PDB entry 7NFE | electron microscopy, 4.29 A resolution (low resolution: residue-level contacts below are approximate; hydrogen-bond / salt-bridge calls are withheld) | chains B and D of the 10 polymer chains in the assembly

# Chain B
Protein: X-ray repair cross-complementing protein 6
From: Homo sapiens
Notes: EC 3.6.4.-, 4.2.99.-
Reference sequence: P12956 (XRCC6_HUMAN); numbering as in UniProt (aligned over 1-609)
Sequence (609 residues; row label = number of the first residue in the row):
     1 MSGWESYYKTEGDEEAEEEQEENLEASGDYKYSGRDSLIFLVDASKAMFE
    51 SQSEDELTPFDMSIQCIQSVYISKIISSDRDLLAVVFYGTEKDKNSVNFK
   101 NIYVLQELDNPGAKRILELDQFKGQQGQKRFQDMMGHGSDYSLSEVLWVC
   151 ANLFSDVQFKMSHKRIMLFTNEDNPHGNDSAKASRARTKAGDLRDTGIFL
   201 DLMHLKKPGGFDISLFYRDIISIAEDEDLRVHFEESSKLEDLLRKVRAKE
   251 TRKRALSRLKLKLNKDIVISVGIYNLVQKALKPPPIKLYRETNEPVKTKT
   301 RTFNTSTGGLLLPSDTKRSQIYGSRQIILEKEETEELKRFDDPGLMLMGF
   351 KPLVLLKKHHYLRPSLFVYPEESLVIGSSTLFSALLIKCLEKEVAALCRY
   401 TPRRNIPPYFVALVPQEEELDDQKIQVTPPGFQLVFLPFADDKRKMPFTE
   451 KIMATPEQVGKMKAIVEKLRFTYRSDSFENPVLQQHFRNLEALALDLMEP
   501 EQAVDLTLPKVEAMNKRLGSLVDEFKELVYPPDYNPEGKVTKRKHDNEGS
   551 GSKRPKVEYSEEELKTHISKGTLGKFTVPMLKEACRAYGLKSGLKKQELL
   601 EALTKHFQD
Unresolved in the structure: 1-31, 51-56, 176-180, 208-209, 223-237, 535-609
Curated features (UniProtKB/Swiss-Prot):
  - region: Val-578 to Glu-583 (Interaction with BAX)
  - active site: Lys-31 (Schiff-base intermediate with DNA)
  - modified residue: Ser-2 (N-acetylserine), Ser-6 (Phosphoserine), Ser-27 (Phosphoserine), Lys-31 (N6-acetyllysine), Ser-51 (Phosphoserine), Ser-306 (Phosphoserine), Lys-317 (N6-acetyllysine), Lys-331 (N6-acetyllysine), Lys-338 (N6-acetyllysine), Thr-455 (Phosphothreonine), Lys-461 (N6-acetyllysine), Ser-477 (Phosphoserine), Ser-520 (Phosphoserine), Lys-539 (N6-acetyllysine), Lys-542 (N6-acetyllysine), Lys-544 (N6-acetyllysine), Ser-550 (Phosphoserine), Lys-553 (N6-acetyllysine), Lys-556 (N6-acetyllysine), Ser-560 (Phosphoserine) and 1 more in UniProt
  - cross-link (Glycyl lysine isopeptide (Lys-Gly)): Lys-287 (interchain with G-Cter in SUMO2), Lys-317 (interchain with G-Cter in SUMO2), Lys-556 (interchain with G-Cter in SUMO2)

# Chain D
Molecule: 24-nt DNA strand
Sequence (24 nucleotides; row label = number of the first residue in the row):
    21 AATAAACTAAAAACTATTATTATG

# Interface between chain B and chain D
Residue-residue contacts (14; chain B residue first):
  Tyr-32(B) / DT35(D)
  Ser-33(B) / DT35(D)
  Ser-33(B) / DA36(D)
  Arg-254(B) / DA32(D)
  Arg-254(B) / DA33(D)
  Arg-254(B) / DC34(D)
  Ala-255(B) / DA33(D)
  Leu-256(B) / DA33(D)
  Ser-257(B) / DA32(D)
  Ser-257(B) / DA33(D)
  Arg-258(B) / DA33(D)
  Lys-282(B) / DC27(D)
  Arg-403(B) / DA31(D)
  Arg-403(B) / DA32(D)
Other interface residues (no listed pair), chain B (10 interface residues in all): Arg-444
Other interface residues (no listed pair), chain D (8 interface residues in all): DT23

# Summary
10 residues of chain B face 8 of chain D across their interface. Curated annotation (UniProt) lists
active-site residue Lys-31(B) on chain B.
Here chain B is X-ray repair cross-complementing protein 6 (Homo sapiens) and chain D is a 24-nt DNA strand.
Entry 7NFE (Cryo-EM structure of NHEJ super-complex (monomer)) was determined by electron microscopy (same
publication as 7NFC).
